Entry 5YYP (X-ray diffraction, 1.01 A resolution); this record covers chain A.

# Chain A
Protein: Preprothaumatin I
From: Thaumatococcus daniellii
UniProt: A1IIJ1 (A1IIJ1_THADA); residues 1-207 here correspond to UniProt positions 23-229 (UniProt number = residue number + 22)
Amino-acid sequence (207 residues; numbered 1 to 207; the number before each row is that of its first residue):
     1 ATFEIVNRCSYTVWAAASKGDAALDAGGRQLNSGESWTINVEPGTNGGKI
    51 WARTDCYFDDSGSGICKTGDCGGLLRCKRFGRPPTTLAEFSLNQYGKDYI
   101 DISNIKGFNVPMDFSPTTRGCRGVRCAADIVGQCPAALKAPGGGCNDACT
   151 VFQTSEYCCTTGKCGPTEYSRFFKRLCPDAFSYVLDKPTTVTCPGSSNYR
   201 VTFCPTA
Construct notes: engineered mutation Ala137 (Lys159 in A1IIJ1)
Cystine bridges: Cys9-Cys204, Cys56-Cys66, Cys71-Cys77, Cys121-Cys193, Cys126-Cys177, Cys134-Cys145, Cys149-Cys158, Cys159-Cys164

# Summary
Chain A is Preprothaumatin I (Thaumatococcus daniellii); the structure, Structure K137A thaumatin, was
determined by X-ray diffraction (same publication as 5YYQ and 5YYR).
